Entry 6KTL (X-ray diffraction, 1.65 A resolution); this record covers chains B and D of the 4 polymer chains in the assembly.

[Chain B (and D)]
Molecule: Scyllo-inositol dehydrogenase with L-glucose dehydrogenase activity
From: Paracoccus laeviglucosivorans
Notes: chain D of this document is another copy of the same molecule, construct and numbering; everything in this record applies to it too
Reference sequence: K7ZP76 (K7ZP76_9RHOB); residues 1-372 here = UniProt positions 1-372
Chain sequence (380 residues; each row starts with the number of its first residue):
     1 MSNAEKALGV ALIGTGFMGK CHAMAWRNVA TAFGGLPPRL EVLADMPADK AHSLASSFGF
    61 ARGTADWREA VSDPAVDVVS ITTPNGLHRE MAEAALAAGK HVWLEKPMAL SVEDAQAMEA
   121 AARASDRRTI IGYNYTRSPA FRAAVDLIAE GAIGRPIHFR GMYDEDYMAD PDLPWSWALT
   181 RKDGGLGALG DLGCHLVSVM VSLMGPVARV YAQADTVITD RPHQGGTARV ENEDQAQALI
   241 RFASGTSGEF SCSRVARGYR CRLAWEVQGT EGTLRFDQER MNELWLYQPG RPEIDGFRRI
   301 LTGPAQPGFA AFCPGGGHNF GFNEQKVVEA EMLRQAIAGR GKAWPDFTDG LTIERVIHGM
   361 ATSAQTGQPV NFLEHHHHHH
Disordered / not traced: 1-6, 373-380 (chain D: 1-5, 374-380)
Construct notes: engineered mutation Ala178 (Arg in K7ZP76); expression tag (373-380)
Ligand contacts: NAD (nicotinamide-adenine-dinucleotide): Ile13, Gly14, Thr15, Gly16, Phe17, Met18, Ala44, Asp45, Met46, Lys50, Trp67, Thr82, Thr83, Pro84, Asn85, Leu87, His88, Met91, Glu105, Lys106, Pro107, Gly132, Asn134, Tyr135, His195, Phe322, Lys326

[Chain B / chain D interface]
Pairs across the interface (92; chain B residue first):
  Ile157(B) - Val217(D)  hydrophobic
  Ile157(B) - Gln235(D)  hydrogen bond (backbone-side chain)
  Ile157(B) - Val255(D)  hydrophobic
  His158(B) - Gln235(D)
  His158(B) - Gln237(D)
  Arg160(B) - Met162(D)
  Arg160(B) - Asp164(D)  salt bridge
  Arg160(B) - Ser251(D)  hydrogen bond
  Arg160(B) - Arg262(D)
  Met162(B) - Arg160(D)
  Asp164(B) - Arg160(D)  salt bridge
  Asp164(B) - Gln268(D)  hydrogen bond
  Pro171(B) - Glu271(D)
  Tyr211(B) - Tyr211(D)  hydrophobic
  Tyr211(B) - Leu239(D)
  Gln213(B) - Leu239(D)
  Gln213(B) - Ile240(D)  hydrogen bond (side chain-backbone)
  Gln213(B) - Arg241(D)
  Gln213(B) - Ser247(D)
  Gln213(B) - Gly248(D)  hydrogen bond (side chain-backbone)
  Ala214(B) - Arg241(D)  hydrogen bond (backbone-side chain)
  Asp215(B) - Arg241(D)  salt bridge
  Asp215(B) - Ser247(D)
  Val217(B) - Arg155(D)  hydrogen bond (backbone-side chain)
  Val217(B) - Ile157(D)  hydrophobic
  Gln235(B) - Ile157(D)  hydrogen bond (side chain-backbone)
  Gln235(B) - His158(D)
  Gln235(B) - Ser247(D)  hydrogen bond
  Gln237(B) - His158(D)
  Gln237(B) - Leu239(D)
  Gln237(B) - Ser247(D)
  Gln237(B) - Glu249(D)
  Leu239(B) - Tyr211(D)
  Leu239(B) - Gln213(D)
  Leu239(B) - Gln237(D)
  Leu239(B) - Leu239(D)  hydrophobic
  Ile240(B) - Gln213(D)  hydrogen bond (backbone-side chain)
  Arg241(B) - Gln213(D)
  Arg241(B) - Ala214(D)  hydrogen bond (side chain-backbone)
  Arg241(B) - Asp215(D)  salt bridge
  Ser247(B) - Gln213(D)
  Ser247(B) - Asp215(D)  hydrogen bond
  Ser247(B) - Gln235(D)  hydrogen bond
  Ser247(B) - Gln237(D)
  Gly248(B) - Gln213(D)
  Glu249(B) - Gln237(D)
  Glu249(B) - Phe250(D)
  Glu249(B) - Ser251(D)
  Phe250(B) - Glu249(D)
  Ser251(B) - Arg160(D)  hydrogen bond
  Ser251(B) - Glu249(D)
  Val255(B) - Ile157(D)  hydrophobic
  Ala256(B) - Gln268(D)
  Arg257(B) - Gly269(D)
  Arg257(B) - Thr270(D)  hydrogen bond (side chain-backbone)
  Arg257(B) - Glu271(D)  salt bridge
  Arg257(B) - Gly272(D)
  Arg257(B) - Thr273(D)  hydrogen bond (backbone-side chain)
  Arg257(B) - Tyr287(D)
  Arg257(B) - Pro289(D)
  Arg257(B) - Phe297(D)
  Gly258(B) - Tyr287(D)
  Gly258(B) - Phe297(D)
  Tyr259(B) - Glu266(D)  hydrogen bond
  Tyr259(B) - Gln268(D)
  Tyr259(B) - Thr273(D)
  Tyr259(B) - Arg275(D)  hydrogen bond
  Tyr259(B) - Phe297(D)
  Arg260(B) - Tyr287(D)  hydrogen bond
  Arg260(B) - Asp295(D)  salt bridge
  Arg262(B) - Arg160(D)
  Arg262(B) - Glu266(D)  salt bridge
  Arg262(B) - Gln268(D)
  Arg262(B) - Arg275(D)
  Glu266(B) - Tyr259(D)  hydrogen bond
  Glu266(B) - Arg262(D)  salt bridge
  Gln268(B) - Asp164(D)  hydrogen bond
  Gln268(B) - Ala256(D)
  Gln268(B) - Tyr259(D)
  Gly269(B) - Arg257(D)
  Thr270(B) - Arg257(D)  hydrogen bond (backbone-side chain)
  Thr273(B) - Arg257(D)  hydrogen bond (side chain-backbone)
  Arg275(B) - Tyr259(D)  hydrogen bond
  Arg275(B) - Arg262(D)
  Tyr287(B) - Arg257(D)
  Tyr287(B) - Gly258(D)
  Tyr287(B) - Arg260(D)  hydrogen bond
  Pro289(B) - Arg257(D)
  Asp295(B) - Arg260(D)  salt bridge
  Phe297(B) - Arg257(D)
  Phe297(B) - Gly258(D)
  Phe297(B) - Tyr259(D)
Interface residues without a listed pair, chain B (47 interface residues in all): Asp166, Ala169, Arg209, Ala212, Ile218, Ala238, Glu271, Gly272, Pro369
Interface residues without a listed pair, chain D (44 interface residues in all): Asp166, Arg209, Ala212, Ala238

[Summary]
47 residues of chain B and 44 residues of chain D are in contact, with 25 hydrogen bonds and 9 salt bridges.
Polar contacts include Arg160(B)-Asp164(D), Asp215(B)-Arg241(D) and Arg257(B)-Glu271(D). Chain B binds NAD.
Both chains are Scyllo-inositol dehydrogenase with L-glucose dehydrogenase activity (Paracoccus
laeviglucosivorans). Entry 6KTL (Crystal structure of scyllo-inositol dehydrogenase R178A mutant, complexed
with NAD and myo-inositol, from Paracoccus laeviglucosivorans) was determined by X-ray diffraction, deposited
together with 6KTK.
